5N05 - chain A; structure by X-ray diffraction, 1.58 A resolution.

# Chain A
Molecule: Auxiliary activity 9
Organism: Lentinus similis
Notes: EC 1.-.-.-
UniProt: A0A0S2GKZ1 (A0A0S2GKZ1_9APHY); residues 1-235 here correspond to UniProt positions 20-254 (UniProt number = residue number + 19)
Chain sequence (235 residues; each row starts with the number of its first residue):
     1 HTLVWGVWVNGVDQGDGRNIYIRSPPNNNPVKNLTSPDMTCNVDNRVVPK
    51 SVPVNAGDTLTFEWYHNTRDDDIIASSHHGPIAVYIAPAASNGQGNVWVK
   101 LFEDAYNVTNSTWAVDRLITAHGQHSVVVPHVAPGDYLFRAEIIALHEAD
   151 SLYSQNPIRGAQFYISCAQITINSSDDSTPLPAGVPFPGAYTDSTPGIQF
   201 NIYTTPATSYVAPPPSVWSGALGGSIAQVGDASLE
Disulfide bonds: Cys41-Cys167
Glycans and other covalent adducts: N-acetylglucosamine (NAG) linked to Asn33
Modified residues: His1 (4-methyl-histidine; HIC)
Bound ions: Cu ion: His1, His78, Tyr164
Curated features (UniProtKB/Swiss-Prot):
  - binding site (Cu(2+)): His1, His78, Tyr164
  - binding site ((1,4-beta-D-glucosyl)n): Val9, Val47, Val48, Asp58, Asn67, Val129, Arg140
  - binding site (O2): His147, Gln162
  - modified residue: His1 (Methylhistidine)
  - glycosylation (N-linked (GlcNAc...) asparagine): Asn33, Asn110

# Overview
Covalently linked N-acetylglucosamine: at Asn33. His1, His78 and Tyr164 coordinate a Cu ion ion. From UniProt:
3 Cu2+-binding residues, 7 (1,4-beta-D-glucosyl)n-binding residues and O2-binding residues His147 and Gln162.
Chain A is Auxiliary activity 9 (Lentinus similis); the structure, X-ray crystal structure of an LPMO, was
determined by X-ray diffraction (same publication as 5N04).
